Entry 1WRO (X-ray diffraction, 2.35 A resolution); this record covers chains A and B of the 3 polymer chains in the assembly.

[Chain A (and B)]
Molecule: Hut operon positive regulatory protein
Organism: Bacillus subtilis
Notes: chain B of this document is another copy of the same molecule, construct and numbering; everything in this record applies to it too
UniProtKB: P10943 (HUTP_BACSU); residues 2-148 here correspond to UniProt positions 1-147 (UniProt number = residue number - 1)
Sequence (147 residues; row label = number of the first residue in the row):
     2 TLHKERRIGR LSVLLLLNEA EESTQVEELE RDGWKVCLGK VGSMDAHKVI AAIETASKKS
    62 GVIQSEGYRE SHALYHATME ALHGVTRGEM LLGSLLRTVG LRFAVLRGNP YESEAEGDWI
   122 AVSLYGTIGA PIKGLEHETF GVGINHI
Sequence notes: engineered mutation I51 (Val50 in P10943)
Metal / ion sites: barium ion site 1: H73, H77 (together with histidine) (shared with H138(B) of chain B); barium ion site 2: G89 (shared with E90(B) of chain B); barium ion site 3: E90 (shared with 1 residue of chain C); barium ion site 4: H138 (together with histidine) (shared with 2 residues of chain C)
Small-molecule neighbours:
  - histidine (HIS), molecule 1: Y69, H73, Y76, H77
  - histidine (HIS), molecule 2: R88, L97, R98, I129, G130, A131, H138
From the paper describing this entry:
  - barium ion coordination: H73, H77, G89, E90, H138
  - barium ion coordination through a water molecule: E81

[Interface between chain A and chain B]
Residue-residue contacts (19):
  A47(A) - S95(B)
  H48(A) - G94(B)
  H48(A) - S95(B)  hydrogen bond (backbone-backbone)
  H48(A) - L97(B)
  I51(A) - L96(B)
  I51(A) - L97(B)  hydrophobic
  A52(A) - L97(B)  hydrophobic
  G68(A) - L136(B)
  Y69(A) - L136(B)
  Y69(A) - E137(B)
  Y69(A) - H138(B)
  H73(A) - H138(B)
  Y76(A) - L96(B)  hydrogen bond (side chain-backbone)
  Y76(A) - R98(B)
  E90(A) - E90(B)
  M91(A) - E90(B)  hydrogen bond (backbone-side chain)
  M91(A) - L92(B)
  M91(A) - L96(B)  hydrophobic
  L92(A) - L92(B)  hydrophobic
Other interface residues (no listed pair), chain A (15 interface residues in all): E55, K59, M80, G89
Other interface residues (no listed pair), chain B (13 interface residues in all): I129, G130, G135

[Summary]
Chain A and chain B form an interface of 15 and 13 residues respectively; the contacts include 3 hydrogen
bonds. Polar pairs include Y76(A)-L96(B), M91(A)-E90(B) and H48(A)-S95(B). Bound to chain A: histidine. From
the paper: barium ion coordination by H73(A), H77(A) and G89(A) among others; water-mediated barium ion
coordination by E81(A).
Chain A and chain B are both Hut operon positive regulatory protein (Bacillus subtilis); the structure, Metal
Ion dependency of the antiterminator protein, HutP, for binding to the terminator region of hut ..., was
determined by X-ray diffraction together with 1WPT and 1WRN from the same study.
